Entry 2AJD (X-ray diffraction, 2.56 A resolution); this record covers chains A and B.

== Chain A (and B) ==
Protein: Dipeptidyl peptidase 4
Organism: Sus scrofa
Notes: EC 3.4.14.5; fragment: Extracellular domain; chain B of this document is another copy of the same molecule, construct and numbering; everything in this record applies to it too
UniProt: P22411 (DPP4_PIG); residues 39-766 here = UniProt positions 39-766
Chain sequence (728 residues; numbered 39 to 766; the number before each row is that of its first residue):
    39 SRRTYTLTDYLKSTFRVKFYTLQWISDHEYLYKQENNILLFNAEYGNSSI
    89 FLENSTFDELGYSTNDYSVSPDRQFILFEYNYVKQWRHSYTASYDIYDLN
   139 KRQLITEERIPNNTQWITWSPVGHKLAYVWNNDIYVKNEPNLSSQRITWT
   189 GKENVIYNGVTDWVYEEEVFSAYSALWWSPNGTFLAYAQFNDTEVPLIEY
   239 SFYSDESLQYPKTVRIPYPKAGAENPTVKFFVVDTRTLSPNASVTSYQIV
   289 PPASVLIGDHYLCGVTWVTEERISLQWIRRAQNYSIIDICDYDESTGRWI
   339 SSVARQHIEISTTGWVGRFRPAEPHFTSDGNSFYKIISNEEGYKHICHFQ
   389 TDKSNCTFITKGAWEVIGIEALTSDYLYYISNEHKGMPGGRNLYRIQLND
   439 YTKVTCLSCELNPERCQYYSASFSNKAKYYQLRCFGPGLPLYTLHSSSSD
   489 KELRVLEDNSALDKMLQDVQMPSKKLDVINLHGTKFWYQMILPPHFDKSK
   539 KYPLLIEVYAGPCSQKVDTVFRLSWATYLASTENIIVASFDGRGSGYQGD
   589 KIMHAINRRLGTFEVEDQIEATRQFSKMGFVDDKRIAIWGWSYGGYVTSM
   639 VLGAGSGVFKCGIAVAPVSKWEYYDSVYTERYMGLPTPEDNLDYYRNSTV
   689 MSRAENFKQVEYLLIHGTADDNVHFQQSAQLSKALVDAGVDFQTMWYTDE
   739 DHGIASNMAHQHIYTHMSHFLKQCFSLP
Disulfides: Cys-385/Cys-394, Cys-444/Cys-447, Cys-454/Cys-472, Cys-649/Cys-762
Glycans and other covalent adducts: N-acetylglucosamine (NAG) linked to Asn-85, Asn-92, Asn-229, Asn-279, Asn-321, Asn-685; L-Pro-boro-L-Pro (BPR) linked to Ser-630
Ligand contacts: L-Pro-boro-L-Pro (BPR; (2R)-N-[(2R)-2-(dihydroxyboryl)-1-L-prolylpyrrolidin-2-yl]-N-[(5R)-5-(dihydroxyboryl)-1-L-prolylpyrrolidin-2-yl]-L-prolinamide): Arg-125, Glu-205, Glu-206, Tyr-547, Tyr-631, Val-656, Trp-659, Tyr-662, Tyr-666, Asn-710, Val-711, His-740
UniProt features mapped onto this chain:
  - active site (Charge relay system): Ser-630, Asp-708, His-740
  - glycosylation (N-linked (GlcNAc...) asparagine): Asn-85, Asn-92, Asn-150, Asn-179, Asn-219, Asn-229, Asn-279, Asn-321, Asn-685

== How chain A and chain B interact ==
Residue-residue contacts (109; chain A residue first):
  Pro-234(A) with Tyr-248(B)
  Leu-235(A) with Tyr-248(B)
  Ile-236(A) with Pro-249(B)
  Glu-237(A) with Ser-239(B); Thr-251(B), hydrogen bond; Arg-253(B), salt bridge
  Tyr-238(A) with Ser-239(B)
  Ser-239(A) with Glu-237(B); Tyr-238(B)
  Tyr-241(A) with Phe-713(B); Gln-714(B); Ala-717(B), hydrophobic; Gln-718(B)
  Ser-242(A) with Gln-718(B); Lys-721(B), hydrogen bond (backbone-side chain)
  Asp-243(A) with Gln-718(B)
  Glu-244(A) with Lys-658(B), hydrogen bond (backbone-side chain); Tyr-661(B), hydrogen bond (backbone-side chain); Met-689(B); Gln-718(B); Lys-721(B)
  Ser-245(A) with Lys-658(B)
  Leu-246(A) with Tyr-661(B); Gln-714(B)
  Gln-247(A) with Lys-258(B); Ala-259(B); Glu-660(B); Gln-714(B), hydrogen bond (backbone-side chain)
  Tyr-248(A) with Pro-234(B); Leu-235(B); Tyr-256(B), hydrogen bond (side chain-backbone); Pro-257(B); Lys-258(B), hydrogen bond (side chain-backbone); Ala-261(B)
  Pro-249(A) with Ile-236(B); Gln-714(B)
  Thr-251(A) with Glu-237(B), hydrogen bond
  Arg-253(A) with Arg-253(B)
  Tyr-256(A) with Tyr-248(B), hydrogen bond (backbone-side chain)
  Pro-257(A) with Tyr-248(B)
  Lys-258(A) with Gln-247(B); Tyr-248(B), hydrogen bond (backbone-side chain)
  Ala-259(A) with Gln-247(B)
  Ala-261(A) with Tyr-248(B)
  Lys-658(A) with Glu-244(B), hydrogen bond (side chain-backbone); Ser-245(B)
  Glu-660(A) with Gln-247(B)
  Tyr-661(A) with Glu-244(B), hydrogen bond (side chain-backbone); Leu-246(B); Gln-247(B)
  Met-689(A) with Glu-244(B)
  Phe-713(A) with Tyr-241(B); Trp-734(B)
  Gln-714(A) with Tyr-241(B); Leu-246(B); Gln-247(B), hydrogen bond (side chain-backbone); Pro-249(B)
  Ser-716(A) with Trp-734(B)
  Ala-717(A) with Trp-734(B); Thr-736(B), hydrogen bond (backbone-side chain)
  Gln-718(A) with Tyr-241(B); Ser-242(B); Asp-243(B); Glu-244(B)
  Ser-720(A) with Trp-734(B), hydrogen bond; Thr-736(B), hydrogen bond
  Lys-721(A) with Ser-242(B), hydrogen bond (side chain-backbone); Thr-736(B); Asp-737(B)
  Val-724(A) with Tyr-735(B), hydrophobic; Met-746(B); Ala-747(B); His-750(B)
  Asp-725(A) with Met-746(B)
  Gly-727(A) with Met-746(B)
  Val-728(A) with His-750(B), hydrogen bond (backbone-side chain)
  Asp-729(A) with His-750(B); His-754(B), salt bridge; His-757(B), salt bridge
  Phe-730(A) with Met-733(B); His-750(B); His-754(B), hydrogen bond (backbone-side chain)
  Gln-731(A) with Gln-731(B); Met-733(B)
  Thr-732(A) with Thr-732(B), hydrogen bond (side chain-backbone); Met-733(B), hydrogen bond; Trp-734(B)
  Met-733(A) with Phe-730(B); Thr-732(B)
  Trp-734(A) with Phe-713(B); Ser-716(B); Ser-720(B), hydrogen bond; Thr-732(B); Met-733(B); Trp-734(B), hydrophobic
  Tyr-735(A) with Val-724(B), hydrophobic
  Thr-736(A) with Ala-717(B), hydrogen bond (side chain-backbone); Ser-720(B), hydrogen bond; Lys-721(B)
  Asp-737(A) with Lys-721(B)
  Met-746(A) with Val-724(B); Asp-725(B)
  Ala-747(A) with Val-724(B)
  His-750(A) with Val-724(B); Val-728(B), hydrogen bond (side chain-backbone); Phe-730(B)
  His-754(A) with Asp-729(B), salt bridge; Phe-730(B)
  His-757(A) with Asp-729(B), salt bridge
Other interface residues (no listed pair), chain A (54 interface residues in all): Thr-687, Leu-702, Ala-726
Other interface residues (no listed pair), chain B (53 interface residues in all): Thr-687, Leu-702, Gly-727

== In short ==
The interface between chain A and chain B involves 54 residues on one side and 53 on the other, with 25
hydrogen bonds and 5 salt bridges. Among the polar pairs are Glu-237(A)/Arg-253(B), Asp-729(A)/His-754(B) and
Asp-729(A)/His-757(B).
Both chains are Dipeptidyl peptidase 4 (Sus scrofa). Entry 2AJD (Porcine dipeptidyl peptidase IV (CD26) in
complex with L-Pro-boro-L-Pro (boroPro)) was determined by X-ray diffraction, deposited together with 2AJ8,
2AJB and 2AJC.
